Entry 6SV1 (X-ray diffraction, 2.19 A resolution); this record covers chains G and H of the 10 polymer chains in the assembly.

[Chain G (and H)]
Name: Encapsulated Ferritin
From: Rhodospirillum rubrum
Notes: chain H of this document is another copy of the same molecule, construct and numbering; everything in this record applies to it too
UniProtKB: Q2RVS1 (Q2RVS1_RHORT); residue numbers follow UniProt; this construct covers 1-96
Sequence (116 residues; each row starts with the number of its first residue):
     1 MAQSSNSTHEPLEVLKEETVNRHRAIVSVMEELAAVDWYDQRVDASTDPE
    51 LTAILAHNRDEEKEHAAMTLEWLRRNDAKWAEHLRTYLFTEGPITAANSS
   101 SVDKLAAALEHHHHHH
Not modelled in the structure: 1-6, 98-116 (chain H: 1-7, 97-116)
Sequence notes: engineered mutation A34 (Glu in Q2RVS1); expression tag (97-116)
Bound ions: Fe ion site 1: E32, E62, H65 (shared with 1 residue of chain I); Fe ion site 2: E62 (shared with 3 residues of chain I)
Swiss-Prot annotation at these positions:
  - binding site (Ca(2+)): E31
  - binding site (Fe cation): E32, E62, H65
  - mutagenesis: E31 (E31A: Altered oligomeric state in solution (decamers, tetramers and dimers), partial liganding of metal at this site. Increased ferroxidase activity, alone and encapsulated), E32 (E32A: Forms decamers in the absence of Fe(2+), no bound metal ions, 40% ferroxidase activity), W38 (W38A/G: Less stable oligomerization, cannot obtain crystals. Increased ferroxidase activity, alone and encapsulated), E62 (E62A: Forms decamers in the absence of Fe(2+), binds 1 Ca(2+) via E-34, loss of ferroxidase activity), H65 (H65A: No longer forms decamers in solution, a minor dimeric form is observed, binds 3 Ca(2+), 55% ferroxidase activity)
From the paper describing this entry:
  - mutagenesis - E34A (2-fold), W38A (5-fold): increased catalytic activity on Fe(II)
  - mutagenesis - E31A/E34A: increased catalytic activity
  - mutagenesis - E34A, W38G: decreased stability
  - mutagenesis - E31A/E34A, E34A: abolished binding to zinc

[Interface between chain G and chain H]
Residue-residue contacts (111):
  T8(G) - Q41(H)
  H9(G) - W38(H)  hydrogen bond
  H9(G) - Q41(H)  hydrogen bond (backbone-side chain)
  E10(G) - Q41(H)  hydrogen bond (backbone-side chain)
  E10(G) - R42(H)
  E10(G) - A45(H)
  V14(G) - D44(H)
  V14(G) - A45(H)  hydrophobic
  L15(G) - Q41(H)
  L15(G) - D44(H)
  K16(G) - D44(H)  hydrogen bond (backbone-side chain)
  T19(G) - D44(H)  hydrogen bond
  R22(G) - D40(H)  salt bridge
  H23(G) - D37(H)  salt bridge
  H23(G) - Q41(H)  hydrogen bond
  I26(G) - L33(H)
  I26(G) - V36(H)  hydrophobic
  I26(G) - D37(H)
  V29(G) - L33(H)  hydrophobic
  M30(G) - M30(H)
  M30(G) - L33(H)  hydrophobic
  M30(G) - A34(H)  hydrophobic
  L33(G) - I26(H)
  L33(G) - V29(H)  hydrophobic
  L33(G) - M30(H)  hydrophobic
  L33(G) - L33(H)  hydrophobic
  L33(G) - W80(H)  hydrophobic
  A34(G) - M30(H)
  V36(G) - I26(H)  hydrophobic
  D37(G) - H23(H)  salt bridge
  D37(G) - I26(H)
  D37(G) - V27(H)
  W38(G) - H9(H)  hydrogen bond
  D40(G) - R22(H)  salt bridge
  Q41(G) - T8(H)
  Q41(G) - H9(H)  hydrogen bond (side chain-backbone)
  Q41(G) - E10(H)
  Q41(G) - L15(H)
  Q41(G) - H23(H)  hydrogen bond
  R42(G) - E10(H)
  D44(G) - V14(H)
  D44(G) - L15(H)
  D44(G) - K16(H)  hydrogen bond (side chain-backbone)
  D44(G) - T19(H)  hydrogen bond
  A45(G) - E10(H)
  A45(G) - V14(H)  hydrophobic
  D60(G) - K79(H)
  D60(G) - H83(H)  hydrogen bond (backbone-side chain)
  K63(G) - D77(H)  salt bridge
  K63(G) - K79(H)
  K63(G) - W80(H)
  K63(G) - H83(H)
  E64(G) - H83(H)
  E64(G) - Y87(H)  hydrogen bond
  A66(G) - W80(H)  hydrophobic
  A67(G) - H83(H)
  A67(G) - L84(H)  hydrophobic
  A67(G) - Y87(H)  hydrophobic
  A67(G) - L88(H)
  M68(G) - Y87(H)  hydrophobic
  M68(G) - I94(H)
  M68(G) - T95(H)
  L70(G) - L70(H)  hydrophobic
  E71(G) - Y87(H)
  E71(G) - L88(H)
  E71(G) - F89(H)  hydrogen bond (side chain-backbone)
  E71(G) - T90(H)  hydrogen bond (side chain-backbone)
  E71(G) - I94(H)
  W72(G) - I94(H)
  R74(G) - F89(H)
  R74(G) - T90(H)
  R75(G) - T90(H)  hydrogen bond
  R75(G) - E91(H)
  R75(G) - G92(H)  hydrogen bond (side chain-backbone)
  R75(G) - I94(H)
  D77(G) - K63(H)  salt bridge
  K79(G) - D60(H)
  K79(G) - K63(H)
  W80(G) - L33(H)  hydrophobic
  W80(G) - V36(H)  hydrophobic
  W80(G) - K63(H)
  W80(G) - A66(H)  hydrophobic
  H83(G) - D60(H)  hydrogen bond (side chain-backbone)
  H83(G) - K63(H)
  H83(G) - E64(H)
  H83(G) - A67(H)
  L84(G) - A67(H)  hydrophobic
  L84(G) - F89(H)
  R85(G) - F89(H)
  Y87(G) - E64(H)  hydrogen bond
  Y87(G) - A67(H)
  Y87(G) - M68(H)  hydrophobic
  Y87(G) - E71(H)
  L88(G) - E71(H)
  L88(G) - L88(H)  hydrophobic
  L88(G) - F89(H)  hydrophobic
  F89(G) - E71(H)  hydrogen bond (backbone-side chain)
  F89(G) - R74(H)
  F89(G) - L84(H)
  F89(G) - R85(H)
  F89(G) - F89(H)  hydrophobic
  T90(G) - E71(H)  hydrogen bond (backbone-side chain)
  T90(G) - R74(H)
  T90(G) - R75(H)  hydrogen bond
  E91(G) - R75(H)
  G92(G) - R75(H)  hydrogen bond (backbone-side chain)
  I94(G) - M68(H)
  I94(G) - E71(H)
  I94(G) - W72(H)
  I94(G) - R75(H)
  T95(G) - M68(H)
Other interface residues (no listed pair), chain G (48 interface residues in all): V27

[In short]
The chain G/chain H interface involves 48 residues from each chain; the contacts include 23 hydrogen bonds and
6 salt bridges. Polar contacts include R22(G)-D40(H), H23(G)-D37(H) and K63(G)-D77(H). The paper reports that
E34A and W38A of chain G increase catalytic activity on Fe(II); E34A and W38G of chain G reduce stability.
Both chains are Encapsulated Ferritin (Rhodospirillum rubrum). Entry 6SV1 (Crystal structure of Rhodospirillum
rubrum Rru_A0973 E34A variant) was determined by X-ray diffraction together with 6SUW from the same study.
